Entry 8CA4 (electron microscopy, 3.25 A resolution); this record covers chains E and s of the 5 polymer chains in the assembly.

[Chain E]
Molecule: NADH dehydrogenase [ubiquinone] flavoprotein 2, mitochondrial
Source organism: Mus musculus
Notes: EC 7.1.1.2
Reference sequence: Q9D6J6 (NDUV2_MOUSE); residues -30 to 217 here correspond to UniProt positions 1-248 (UniProt number = residue number + 31)
Chain sequence (248 residues; each row starts with the number of its first residue; numbers below 1 keep their minus sign (Met-30 is residue -30)):
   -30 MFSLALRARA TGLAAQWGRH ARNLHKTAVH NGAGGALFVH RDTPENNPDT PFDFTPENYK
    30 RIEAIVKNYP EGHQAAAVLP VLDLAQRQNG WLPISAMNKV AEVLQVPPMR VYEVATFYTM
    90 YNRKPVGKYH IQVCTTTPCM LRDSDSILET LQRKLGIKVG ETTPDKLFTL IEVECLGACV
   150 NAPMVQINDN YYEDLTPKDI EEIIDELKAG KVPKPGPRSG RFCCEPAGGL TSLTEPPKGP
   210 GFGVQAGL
Disordered / not traced: -30 to 4, 215-217
UniProt features mapped onto this chain:
  - binding site ([2Fe-2S] cluster): Cys103, Cys108, Cys144, Cys148
  - modified residue: Lys29 (N6-acetyllysine), Tyr161 (Phosphotyrosine)
Ion coordination: 2Fe-2S cluster Fe: Cys103, Cys108, Cys144, Cys148
Small-molecule neighbours: 2Fe-2S cluster (FES): Cys103, Thr105, Pro107, Cys108, Cys144, Leu145, Gly146, Ala147, Cys148, Met153

[Chain s]
Molecule: NADH dehydrogenase [ubiquinone] flavoprotein 3, mitochondrial
Source organism: Mus musculus
Reference sequence: Q8BK30 (NDUV3_MOUSE); residues -34 to 69 here correspond to UniProt positions 1-104 (UniProt number = residue number + 35)
Chain sequence (104 residues; numbered -34 to 69; the number before each row is that of its first residue; numbers below 1 keep their minus sign (Met-34 is residue -34)):
   -34 MAVSLLLRGG RIRALKAVLL EARVFPGELV SVVRLSTESE KSAKEKELHP KTQSVLKEPE
    26 PTDTTTYKNL QHHDYNTYTF LDLNLDLSKF RLPQPSSGRE SPRH
Disordered / not traced: -34 to 29, 61-69
UniProt features mapped onto this chain:
  - modified residue: Ser66 (Phosphoserine)
Reported in the primary citation:
  - conformationally variable residues (order/disorder transition): Ser61 to Arg68

[How chain E and chain s interact]
Pairs across the interface (23; chain E residue first):
  Lys29(E) - Leu50(s)
  Arg30(E) - Tyr43(s)
  Arg30(E) - Leu46(s)
  Arg30(E) - Asp47(s)  salt bridge
  Arg30(E) - Leu50(s)
  Ala33(E) - Asn49(s)  hydrogen bond (backbone-side chain)
  Ala33(E) - Leu50(s)  hydrophobic
  Ile34(E) - Leu46(s)  hydrophobic
  Ile34(E) - Asn49(s)
  Lys36(E) - Gln59(s)  hydrogen bond (backbone-side chain)
  Asn37(E) - Asn49(s)  hydrogen bond
  Asn37(E) - Arg56(s)
  Asn37(E) - Gln59(s)
  Tyr38(E) - Gln59(s)
  Pro39(E) - Gln59(s)
  Leu53(E) - Leu46(s)  hydrophobic
  Arg56(E) - Thr42(s)  hydrogen bond (side chain-backbone)
  Gln57(E) - Tyr43(s)
  Lys183(E) - His38(s)  hydrogen bond
  Pro184(E) - His38(s)
  Phe191(E) - Thr30(s)
  Phe191(E) - Tyr32(s)
  Cys192(E) - Tyr32(s)  hydrogen bond
Other interface residues (no listed pair), chain E (18 interface residues in all): Asn27, Glu40, Asp158
Other interface residues (no listed pair), chain s (14 interface residues in all): Thr31, His37, Pro60

[Summary]
Chain E and chain s form an interface of 18 and 14 residues respectively, with 6 hydrogen bonds and 1 salt
bridge. Polar contacts include Arg30(E)-Asp47(s), Ala33(E)-Asn49(s) and Lys36(E)-Gln59(s). Chain E binds
2Fe-2S cluster. From UniProt: 4 [2Fe-2S] cluster-binding residues on chain E. From the paper: conformational
variability at Ser61(s).
Chain E is NADH dehydrogenase [ubiquinone] flavoprotein 2, mitochondrial and chain s is NADH dehydrogenase
[ubiquinone] flavoprotein 3, mitochondrial, both from Mus musculus; the structure, Cryo-EM structure NDUFS4
knockout complex I from Mus musculus heart (Class 2 N-domain), was determined by electron microscopy,
deposited together with 8CA1.
